8YL7 - chains A and B of the 3 polymer chains in the assembly; structure by electron microscopy, 3.10 A resolution.

Chain A:
Protein: Protein EDS1
Organism: Arabidopsis thaliana
UniProtKB: Q9SU72 (EDS1C_ARATH); residues 1-623 here = UniProt positions 1-623
Sequence (623 residues; numbered 1 to 623; the number before each row is that of its first residue):
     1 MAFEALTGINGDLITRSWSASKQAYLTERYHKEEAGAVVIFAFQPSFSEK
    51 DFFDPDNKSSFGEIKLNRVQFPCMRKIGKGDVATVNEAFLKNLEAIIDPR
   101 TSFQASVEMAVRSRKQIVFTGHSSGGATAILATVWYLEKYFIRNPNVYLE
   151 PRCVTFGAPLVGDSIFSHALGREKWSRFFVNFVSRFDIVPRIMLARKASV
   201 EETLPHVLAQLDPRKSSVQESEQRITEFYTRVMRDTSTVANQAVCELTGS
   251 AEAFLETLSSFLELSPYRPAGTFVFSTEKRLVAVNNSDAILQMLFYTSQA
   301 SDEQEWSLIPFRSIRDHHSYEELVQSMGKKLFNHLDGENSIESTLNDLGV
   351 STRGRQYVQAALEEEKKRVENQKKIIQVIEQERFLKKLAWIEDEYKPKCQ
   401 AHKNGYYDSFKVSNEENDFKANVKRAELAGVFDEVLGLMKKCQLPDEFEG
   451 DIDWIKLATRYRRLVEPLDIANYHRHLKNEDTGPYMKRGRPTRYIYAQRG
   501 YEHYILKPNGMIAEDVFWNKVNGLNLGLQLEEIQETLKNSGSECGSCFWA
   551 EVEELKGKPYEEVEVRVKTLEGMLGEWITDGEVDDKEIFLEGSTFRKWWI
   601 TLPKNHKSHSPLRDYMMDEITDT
Unresolved in the structure: 1-4, 507-542, 617-623
Residues lining bound ligands: ADPr-ATP (A1L15; [[(2R,3R,4R,5R)-5-(6-aminopurin-9-yl)-4-[(2S,3R,4S,5R)-5-[[[[(2R,3S,4R,5R)-5-(6-aminopurin-9-yl)-3,4-bis(oxidanyl)oxolan-2-yl]methoxy-oxidanyl-phosphoryl]oxy-oxidanyl-phosphoryl]oxymethyl]-3,4-bis(oxidanyl)oxolan-2-yl]oxy-3-oxidanyl-oxolan-2-yl]methoxy-oxidanyl-phosphoryl] phosphono hydrogen phosphate): Asn-422, Arg-425, Asp-433, Asp-469, Asn-472, Tyr-473, Arg-475, His-476, Lys-478, Thr-482, Tyr-485, Arg-488, Gly-489, Arg-490, Pro-491, Thr-492, Arg-493
Swiss-Prot annotation at these positions:
  - active site: Ser-123 (Nucleophile), Asp-187 (Charge relay system), His-317 (Charge relay system)
  - modified residue: Ala-2 (N-acetylalanine)

Chain B:
Protein: Senescence-associated carboxylesterase 101
Organism: Arabidopsis thaliana
Notes: EC 3.1.1.1
UniProtKB: Q4F883 (SG101_ARATH); numbering as in UniProt (aligned over 1-537)
Sequence (537 residues; row label = number of the first residue in the row):
     1 MESSSSLKGSALGKLVVTSGLLHSSWSKILEIHNPPYSNHDPGLQVSKKK
    51 KDSGLEFQIHREEKFTLVVFSAPPICRSSSSDSTLLHVKDKENPFPFLCS
   101 ENNPSFSLHTPAFNLFTSASTSLTYLKSELLQTLKSEKPVIITGAALGGS
   151 VASLYTLWLLETIEPTLKRPLCITFGSPLIGDASLQQILENSVRNSCFLH
   201 VVSAQTRIKMDFFKPFGTFLICFDSGCVCIEDHVAVTELLNGVHDSGLVD
   251 YSQVLNRLDQSMLSLADSRLIPEDVIKGIEKRAEMKNLRFDMMFKKLNDM
   301 KISMAYIEWYKKKCKEVKIGYYDRFKTQLAFPSKEFDINIKNHHKSELNR
   351 FWKSVVEEVERRPQSDASILKRRFLFSGNNYRRMIEPLDIAEYYLEGRKE
   401 YRTTGRSHHYVMLEKWFGMESILIEKERCKKRDLSDLLTFDSCFWAEVED
   451 SLIVINQLNTTVGMRDDVREVLTRKLVEFEGYVWEIITKREVSPEIFLEE
   501 SSFMKWWKEYKKIKGFNSSYLTEFMNTRKYESYGKSQ
Unresolved in the structure: 1-4, 35-53, 72-111, 537
Residues lining bound ligands: ADPr-ATP (A1L15; [[(2R,3R,4R,5R)-5-(6-aminopurin-9-yl)-4-[(2S,3R,4S,5R)-5-[[[[(2R,3S,4R,5R)-5-(6-aminopurin-9-yl)-3,4-bis(oxidanyl)oxolan-2-yl]methoxy-oxidanyl-phosphoryl]oxy-oxidanyl-phosphoryl]oxymethyl]-3,4-bis(oxidanyl)oxolan-2-yl]oxy-3-oxidanyl-oxolan-2-yl]methoxy-oxidanyl-phosphoryl] phosphono hydrogen phosphate): Lys-301, Met-304, Ala-305, Glu-308, Lys-311, Lys-371, Arg-372, Arg-373, Phe-376, Ser-377, Asn-380, Met-384, Asp-436, Leu-438

Interface between chain A and chain B:
Pairs across the interface (26):
  Asn-241(A) / Lys-14(B)
  Thr-248(A) / Lys-8(B)
  Ala-253(A) / Ser-196(B)
  Ser-413(A) / Lys-312(B)  hydrogen bond (backbone-side chain)
  Glu-415(A) / Trp-309(B)
  Phe-419(A) / Tyr-306(B)
  Phe-419(A) / Trp-309(B)
  Ala-426(A) / Asn-298(B)
  Gly-430(A) / Asn-298(B)
  Arg-475(A) / Glu-308(B)  salt bridge
  Arg-475(A) / Asp-436(B)
  His-476(A) / Glu-308(B)  salt bridge
  Leu-477(A) / Asp-433(B)
  Asn-479(A) / Arg-432(B)  hydrogen bond
  Glu-480(A) / Lys-426(B)
  Glu-480(A) / Arg-428(B)  salt bridge
  Glu-480(A) / Arg-432(B)  salt bridge
  Asp-481(A) / Arg-383(B)  salt bridge
  Asp-481(A) / Ser-421(B)
  Asp-481(A) / Ile-424(B)
  Asp-481(A) / Phe-440(B)
  Thr-482(A) / Ile-424(B)
  Arg-488(A) / Ile-424(B)
  Arg-488(A) / Glu-425(B)
  Arg-490(A) / Arg-372(B)
  Thr-492(A) / Arg-372(B)
Also at the interface, not in a pair above, chain A (29 interface residues in all): Thr-238, Val-244, Cys-245, Ala-251, Leu-258, Tyr-357, Asn-422, Val-423, Glu-427, Asp-433, Gly-483
Also at the interface, not in a pair above, chain B (31 interface residues in all): Ala-11, Leu-12, Leu-15, Thr-18, Glu-231, Ile-302, Ala-305, Arg-373, Phe-376, Phe-417, Leu-434, Leu-437

Summary:
29 residues of chain A and 31 residues of chain B are in contact; the contacts include 2 hydrogen bonds and 5
salt bridges. Polar contacts include Arg-475(A)/Glu-308(B), His-476(A)/Glu-308(B) and Glu-480(A)/Arg-428(B).
ADPr-ATP is bound between chain A and chain B.
Chain A is Protein EDS1 and chain B is Senescence-associated carboxylesterase 101, both from Arabidopsis
thaliana; the structure, EDS1-SAG101-NRG1C heterotrimer, was determined by electron microscopy, deposited
together with 8YL6.
